4NJR - chains A and D of the 4 polymer chains in the assembly; structure by X-ray diffraction, 2.30 A resolution.

== Chain A (and D) ==
Protein: Probable M18 family aminopeptidase 2
From: Pseudomonas aeruginosa
Notes: EC 3.4.11.-; chain D of this document is another copy of the same molecule, construct and numbering; everything in this record applies to it too
UniProt: Q9HYZ3 (APEB_PSEAE); numbering as in UniProt (aligned over 1-429)
Chain sequence (429 residues; row label = number of the first residue in the row):
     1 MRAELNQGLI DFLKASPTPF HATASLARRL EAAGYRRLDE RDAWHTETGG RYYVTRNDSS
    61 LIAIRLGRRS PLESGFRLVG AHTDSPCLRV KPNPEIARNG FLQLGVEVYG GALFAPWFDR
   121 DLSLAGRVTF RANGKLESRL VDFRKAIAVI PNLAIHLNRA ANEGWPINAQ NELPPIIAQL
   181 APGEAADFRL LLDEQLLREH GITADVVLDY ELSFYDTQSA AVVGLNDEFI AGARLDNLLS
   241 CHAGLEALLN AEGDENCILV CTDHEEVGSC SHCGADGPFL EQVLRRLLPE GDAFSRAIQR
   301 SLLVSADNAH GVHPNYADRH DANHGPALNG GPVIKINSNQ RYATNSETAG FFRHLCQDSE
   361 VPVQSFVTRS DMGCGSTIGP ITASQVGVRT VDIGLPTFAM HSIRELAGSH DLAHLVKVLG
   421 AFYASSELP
Disordered / not traced: 374-377
Ion coordination: Zn2+ site 1: His82, Asp236, Asp307 (together with carbonate ion); Zn2+ site 2: Asp236, Glu266, His401 (together with carbonate ion)
Residues lining bound ligands: carbonate ion (CO3): His82, Asp236, Glu265, Glu266, Asp307, Met400, His401

== Interface between chain A and chain D ==
Residue-residue contacts (163; chain A residue first):
  Arg98(A) - Pro314(D)  hydrogen bond (side chain-backbone)
  Arg98(A) - Asn315(D)  hydrogen bond
  Asn99(A) - Val312(D)
  Asn99(A) - Pro314(D)
  Asn99(A) - Ala317(D)
  Phe101(A) - Phe229(D)  hydrophobic
  Phe101(A) - Val312(D)
  Phe101(A) - Pro314(D)  hydrophobic
  Phe101(A) - Phe398(D)  hydrophobic
  Gln103(A) - Pro314(D)
  Gln103(A) - Asn315(D)  hydrogen bond
  Gly111(A) - Ile155(D)
  Ala112(A) - Ile155(D)
  Ala112(A) - Asn162(D)  hydrogen bond (backbone-side chain)
  Leu113(A) - Leu153(D)
  Leu113(A) - Ile155(D)  hydrophobic
  Leu113(A) - Ala161(D)  hydrophobic
  Leu113(A) - Asn162(D)
  Phe114(A) - Asn162(D)  hydrogen bond (backbone-side chain)
  Pro116(A) - Asn152(D)
  Phe118(A) - Arg120(D)  hydrogen bond (backbone-side chain)
  Phe118(A) - Tyr316(D)
  Asp119(A) - Arg120(D)  hydrogen bond (backbone-side chain)
  Asp119(A) - Ala399(D)
  Asp119(A) - Ser402(D)  hydrogen bond
  Asp119(A) - Arg404(D)
  Arg120(A) - Phe118(D)  hydrogen bond (side chain-backbone)
  Arg120(A) - Asp119(D)  hydrogen bond (side chain-backbone)
  Arg120(A) - Arg120(D)
  Asp121(A) - Gln218(D)  hydrogen bond
  Asp121(A) - Ala221(D)
  Asp121(A) - Val223(D)
  Asp121(A) - Ala231(D)
  Asp121(A) - Arg404(D)  salt bridge
  Lys145(A) - Gly224(D)  hydrogen bond (side chain-backbone)
  Lys145(A) - Leu225(D)  hydrogen bond (side chain-backbone)
  Lys145(A) - Asp227(D)  salt bridge
  Ala146(A) - Val223(D)
  Ala146(A) - Gly224(D)  hydrogen bond (backbone-backbone)
  Ile147(A) - Gly224(D)
  Ile147(A) - Leu225(D)
  Val149(A) - Leu406(D)  hydrophobic
  Pro151(A) - His313(D)  hydrogen bond (backbone-side chain)
  Pro151(A) - Phe398(D)  hydrophobic
  Asn152(A) - Pro116(D)
  Asn152(A) - His313(D)
  Asn152(A) - Ala399(D)  hydrogen bond (backbone-backbone)
  Leu153(A) - Leu113(D)
  Leu153(A) - Tyr316(D)  hydrophobic
  Leu153(A) - Arg319(D)
  Ala154(A) - His310(D)
  Ala154(A) - Ala399(D)
  Ala154(A) - Met400(D)
  Ile155(A) - Gly111(D)
  Ile155(A) - Ala112(D)
  Ile155(A) - Leu113(D)  hydrophobic
  Ile155(A) - Met400(D)  hydrogen bond (backbone-backbone)
  Ile155(A) - His401(D)
  His156(A) - His310(D)
  His156(A) - Met400(D)
  His156(A) - His401(D)
  Leu157(A) - His310(D)
  Leu157(A) - Arg319(D)  hydrogen bond (backbone-side chain)
  Leu157(A) - His320(D)
  Leu157(A) - Met372(D)
  Asn158(A) - Arg319(D)
  Ala161(A) - Leu113(D)  hydrophobic
  Asn162(A) - Ala112(D)  hydrogen bond (side chain-backbone)
  Asn162(A) - Leu113(D)
  Asn162(A) - Phe114(D)  hydrogen bond (side chain-backbone)
  Asn162(A) - Trp165(D)
  Asn162(A) - Pro166(D)
  Asn162(A) - Ile167(D)  hydrogen bond (backbone-backbone)
  Glu163(A) - Trp165(D)
  Glu163(A) - Pro166(D)
  Gly164(A) - Gly164(D)
  Gly164(A) - Trp165(D)
  Trp165(A) - Asn162(D)
  Trp165(A) - Glu163(D)
  Trp165(A) - Gly164(D)
  Pro166(A) - Asn162(D)
  Pro166(A) - Glu163(D)
  Ile167(A) - Asn162(D)  hydrogen bond (backbone-backbone)
  Asn171(A) - Asn315(D)
  Glu172(A) - Asn315(D)
  Glu172(A) - Tyr316(D)  hydrogen bond
  Pro174(A) - Asn315(D)  hydrogen bond (backbone-side chain)
  Ile176(A) - Phe229(D)  hydrophobic
  Ile176(A) - Pro314(D)  hydrophobic
  Ile176(A) - Phe398(D)  hydrophobic
  Ile177(A) - Gly224(D)
  Ile177(A) - Leu225(D)  hydrogen bond (backbone-backbone)
  Ile177(A) - Glu228(D)
  Ala178(A) - Asn226(D)
  Ala178(A) - Glu228(D)
  Gln179(A) - Glu228(D)  hydrogen bond (backbone-side chain)
  Gln179(A) - Leu328(D)  hydrogen bond (side chain-backbone)
  Gln179(A) - Asn329(D)  hydrogen bond
  Gln218(A) - Asp121(D)
  Gln218(A) - Gln218(D)
  Ala221(A) - Asp121(D)
  Val223(A) - Asp121(D)
  Val223(A) - Ala146(D)
  Gly224(A) - Lys145(D)  hydrogen bond (backbone-side chain)
  Gly224(A) - Ala146(D)  hydrogen bond (backbone-backbone)
  Gly224(A) - Ile147(D)
  Gly224(A) - Ile177(D)
  Leu225(A) - Lys145(D)
  Leu225(A) - Ile147(D)
  Leu225(A) - Ile177(D)  hydrogen bond (backbone-backbone)
  Leu225(A) - Leu191(D)  hydrophobic
  Asn226(A) - Ala178(D)
  Asp227(A) - Lys145(D)  salt bridge
  Glu228(A) - Ile177(D)
  Glu228(A) - Ala178(D)
  Glu228(A) - Gln179(D)  hydrogen bond (side chain-backbone)
  Phe229(A) - Phe101(D)  hydrophobic
  Phe229(A) - Ile176(D)  hydrophobic
  Ala231(A) - Asp121(D)
  His310(A) - Ala154(D)
  His310(A) - His156(D)
  His310(A) - Leu157(D)
  Val312(A) - Asn99(D)
  Val312(A) - Phe101(D)
  His313(A) - Pro151(D)  hydrogen bond (side chain-backbone)
  His313(A) - Asn152(D)
  Pro314(A) - Arg98(D)  hydrogen bond (backbone-side chain)
  Pro314(A) - Asn99(D)
  Pro314(A) - Phe101(D)  hydrophobic
  Pro314(A) - Gln103(D)
  Pro314(A) - Ile176(D)  hydrophobic
  Asn315(A) - Arg98(D)  hydrogen bond
  Asn315(A) - Gln103(D)  hydrogen bond
  Asn315(A) - Asn171(D)
  Asn315(A) - Glu172(D)  hydrogen bond (side chain-backbone)
  Asn315(A) - Pro174(D)  hydrogen bond (side chain-backbone)
  Tyr316(A) - Phe118(D)
  Tyr316(A) - Leu153(D)  hydrophobic
  Tyr316(A) - Glu172(D)  hydrogen bond
  Ala317(A) - Asn99(D)
  Arg319(A) - Leu153(D)
  Arg319(A) - Leu157(D)  hydrogen bond (side chain-backbone)
  Arg319(A) - Asn158(D)
  His320(A) - Leu157(D)
  Leu328(A) - Gln179(D)  hydrogen bond (backbone-side chain)
  Asn329(A) - Gln179(D)  hydrogen bond
  Arg341(A) - Arg159(D)
  Met372(A) - Leu157(D)
  Phe398(A) - Phe101(D)  hydrophobic
  Phe398(A) - Pro151(D)  hydrophobic
  Phe398(A) - Ile176(D)  hydrophobic
  Ala399(A) - Asp119(D)
  Ala399(A) - Asn152(D)  hydrogen bond (backbone-backbone)
  Ala399(A) - Ala154(D)
  Met400(A) - Ala154(D)
  Met400(A) - Ile155(D)  hydrogen bond (backbone-backbone)
  Met400(A) - His156(D)
  His401(A) - Ile155(D)
  His401(A) - His156(D)
  Ser402(A) - Asp119(D)  hydrogen bond
  Arg404(A) - Asp119(D)
  Arg404(A) - Asp121(D)  salt bridge
  Leu406(A) - Val149(D)  hydrophobic
Interface residues without a listed pair, chain A (72 interface residues in all): Ala115, Leu173, Leu191
Interface residues without a listed pair, chain D (73 interface residues in all): Ala115, Ala148, Leu173

== Overview ==
Chain A and chain D form an interface of 72 and 73 residues respectively, with 45 hydrogen bonds and 4 salt
bridges. Polar contacts include Asp121(A)-Arg404(D), Lys145(A)-Asp227(D) and Arg98(A)-Pro314(D). Bound to
chain A: carbonate ion. His82(A), Asp236(A) and Asp307(A) form the Zn2+ site 1.
Chain A and chain D are both Probable M18 family aminopeptidase 2 (Pseudomonas aeruginosa); the structure,
Structural and kinetic bases for the metal preference of the M18 aminopeptidase from Pseudomonas aeruginosa,
was determined by X-ray diffraction together with 3WT4, 4NJQ, 4OID and 4OIW from the same study.
